PDB entry 7VBH | electron microscopy, 3.00 A resolution | chains N and B of the 6 polymer chains in the assembly

== Chain N ==
Protein: Nanobody 35
Source organism: Escherichia coli
Notes: antibody fragment or engineered binder
Amino-acid sequence (140 residues; row label = number of the first residue in the row; numbers below 1 keep their minus sign (Met-1 is residue -1)):
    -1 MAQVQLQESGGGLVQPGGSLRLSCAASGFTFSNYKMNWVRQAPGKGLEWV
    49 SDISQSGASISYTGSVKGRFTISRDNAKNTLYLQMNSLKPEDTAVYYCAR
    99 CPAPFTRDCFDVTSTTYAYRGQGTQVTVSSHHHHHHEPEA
Unresolved in the structure: -1 to 0, 127-138
Disulfide bonds: Cys22-Cys96, Cys99-Cys107

== Chain B ==
Protein: Guanine nucleotide-binding protein G(I)/G(S)/G(T) subunit beta-1
Source organism: Rattus norvegicus
Reference sequence: P54311 (GBB1_RAT); numbering as in UniProt (aligned over 2-340)
Amino-acid sequence (345 residues; row label = number of the first residue in the row; numbers below 1 keep their minus sign (Met-4 is residue -4)):
    -4 MGSLLQSELDQLRQEAEQLKNQIRDARKACADATLSQITNNIDPVGRIQM
    46 RTRRTLRGHLAKIYAMHWGTDSRLLVSASQDGKLIIWDSYTTNKVHAIPL
    96 RSSWVMTCAYAPSGNYVACGGLDNICSIYNLKTREGNVRVSRELAGHTGY
   146 LSCCRFLDDNQIVTSSGDTTCALWDIETGQQTTTFTGHTGDVMSLSLAPD
   196 TRLFVSGACDASAKLWDVREGMCRQTFTGHESDINAICFFPNGNAFATGS
   246 DDATCRLFDLRADQELMTYSHDNIICGITSVSFSKSGRLLLAGYDDFNCN
   296 VWDALKADRAGVLAGHDNRVSCLGVTDDGMAVATGSWDSFLKIWN
Unresolved in the structure: -4 to 3
Construct notes: initiating methionine (-4); expression tag (-3 to 1)
UniProt features mapped onto this chain:
  - modified residue: Ser2 (N-acetylserine), His266 (Phosphohistidine)

== How chain N and chain B interact ==
Pairs across the interface (27; chain N residue first):
  Gln1(N) with Thr223(B); Gly224(B)
  Val2(N) with His225(B); Glu226(B)
  Gln5(N) with Glu12(B)
  Gly26(N) with Glu226(B)
  Phe27(N) with Glu226(B)
  Thr28(N) with Glu226(B)
  Tyr32(N) with Glu226(B), hydrogen bond; Asp247(B)
  Arg98(N) with Glu226(B), hydrogen bond (side chain-backbone); Ser227(B)
  Pro100(N) with Ser227(B), hydrogen bond (backbone-side chain); Asp228(B)
  Ala101(N) with Ser227(B); Asp246(B)
  Pro102(N) with Asp246(B); Asp247(B)
  Phe103(N) with Ile270(B)
  Thr114(N) with Thr184(B)
  Ala116(N) with Asp205(B)
  Tyr117(N) with Cys204(B), hydrogen bond (side chain-backbone); Asp205(B); Ala206(B); Glu226(B); Ser227(B); Asp228(B), hydrogen bond (side chain-backbone)
Interface residues without a listed pair, chain N (16 interface residues in all): Gln3
Interface residues without a listed pair, chain B (15 interface residues in all): Lys15

== Summary ==
16 residues of chain N and 15 residues of chain B are in contact; the contacts include 5 hydrogen bonds. Polar
contacts include Tyr32(N)-Glu226(B), Arg98(N)-Glu226(B) and Pro100(N)-Ser227(B).
Chain N is Nanobody 35 (Escherichia coli) and chain B is Guanine nucleotide-binding protein G(I)/G(S)/G(T)
subunit beta-1 (Rattus norvegicus); the structure, Cryo-EM structure of the GIPR/GLP-1R/GCGR triagonist
peptide 20-bound human GLP-1R-Gs complex, was determined by electron microscopy together with 7FIM, 7FIN,
7FIY, 7V35, 7VAB and 7VBI from the same study.
